Entry 2HSE (X-ray diffraction, 2.60 A resolution); this record covers chains B and D of the 4 polymer chains in the assembly.

[Chain B (and D)]
Molecule: Aspartate carbamoyltransferase regulatory chain
Organism: Escherichia coli
Notes: chain D of this document is another copy of the same molecule, construct and numbering; everything in this record applies to it too
Reference sequence: P0A7F3 (PYRI_ECOLI); residues 2-153 here correspond to UniProt positions 1-152 (UniProt number = residue number - 1)
Chain sequence (153 residues; numbered 1 to 153; the number before each row is that of its first residue):
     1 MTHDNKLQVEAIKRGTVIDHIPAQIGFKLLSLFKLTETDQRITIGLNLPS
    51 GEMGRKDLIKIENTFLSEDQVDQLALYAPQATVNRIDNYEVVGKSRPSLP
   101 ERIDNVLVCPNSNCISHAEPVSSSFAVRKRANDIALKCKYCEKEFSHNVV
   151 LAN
Unresolved in the structure: 1-7
Sequence notes: initiating methionine (1)
Bound ions: Zn2+: C109, C114, C138, C141

[How chain B and chain D interact]
Contacting residue pairs - 32 pairs, chain B then chain D:
  Q8(B) - R41(D)
  Q24(B) - T36(D)  hydrogen bond (side chain-backbone)
  F27(B) - F27(D)  hydrophobic
  F27(B) - L30(D)  hydrophobic
  F27(B) - S31(D)
  F27(B) - T36(D)
  L30(B) - F27(D)  hydrophobic
  S31(B) - F27(D)
  T36(B) - Q24(D)
  T36(B) - F27(D)
  T36(B) - L46(D)
  T38(B) - Q24(D)  hydrogen bond (backbone-side chain)
  T38(B) - N47(D)  hydrogen bond (backbone-side chain)
  D39(B) - N47(D)
  D39(B) - R55(D)  salt bridge
  Q40(B) - N47(D)  hydrogen bond (backbone-side chain)
  R41(B) - L46(D)
  R41(B) - L48(D)
  I42(B) - G45(D)
  I42(B) - L46(D)  hydrogen bond (backbone-backbone)
  T43(B) - I44(D)
  I44(B) - T43(D)
  I44(B) - I44(D)  hydrogen bond (backbone-backbone)
  G45(B) - I42(D)
  L46(B) - R41(D)
  L46(B) - I42(D)  hydrogen bond (backbone-backbone)
  L46(B) - I44(D)  hydrophobic
  N47(B) - T38(D)
  N47(B) - D39(D)
  N47(B) - Q40(D)
  N47(B) - R41(D)
  L48(B) - R41(D)
Also at the interface, not in a pair above, chain B (21 interface residues in all): V9, E10, E37, R55
Also at the interface, not in a pair above, chain D (19 interface residues in all): E10, P49

[Summary]
The interface between chain B and chain D involves 21 residues on one side and 19 on the other, with 7
hydrogen bonds and 1 salt bridge. Polar contacts include D39(B)-R55(D), Q24(B)-T36(D) and T38(B)-Q24(D).
C109(B), C114(B), C138(B) and C141(B) form the Zn2+ site.
Chain B and chain D are both Aspartate carbamoyltransferase regulatory chain (Escherichia coli); the
structure, Structure of D236A E. coli Aspartate Transcarbamoylase in the presence of phosphonoacetamide and
l-Aspartate at 2.60 ..., was determined by X-ray diffraction.
